Entry 8SJB (X-ray diffraction, 1.74 A resolution); this record covers chains A and B of the 4 polymer chains in the assembly.

== Chain A (and B) ==
Protein: Protein S100-A8
Organism: Homo sapiens
Notes: chain B of this document is another copy of the same molecule, construct and numbering; everything in this record applies to it too
UniProt: P05109 (S10A8_HUMAN); residues 1-88 here = UniProt positions 1-88
Amino-acid sequence (88 residues; row label = number of the first residue in the row):
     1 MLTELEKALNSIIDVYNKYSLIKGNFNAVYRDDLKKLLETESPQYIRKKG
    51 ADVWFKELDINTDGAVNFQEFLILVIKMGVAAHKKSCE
Differences from the reference sequence: engineered mutation N17 (His in P05109), N27 (His in P05109), S42 (Cys in P05109), C87 (His in P05109)
Ion coordination: Ca2+ site 1: S20, K23, N25, A28; Ca2+ site 2: D59, N61, D63, A65, E70; Zn2+: H83, C87 (shared with 2 residues of chain C)
Small-molecule neighbours: nonaethylene glycol (2PE): I60, Q69, L72, I73, I76
UniProt features mapped onto this chain:
  - binding site (Ca(2+)): D33, D59, N61, D63, E70
  - binding site (Zn(2+)): H83

== How chain A and chain B interact ==
Pairs across the interface (11; chain A residue first):
  I60(A) with I76(B); K77(B), hydrogen bond (backbone-side chain)
  N61(A) with I76(B); V80(B)
  T62(A) with V80(B)
  Q69(A) with Q69(B), hydrogen bond
  I76(A) with I60(B); N61(B)
  K77(A) with I60(B)
  V80(A) with N61(B); T62(B)
Also at the interface, not in a pair above, chain A (9 interface residues in all): D59, I73
Also at the interface, not in a pair above, chain B (8 interface residues in all): I73

== Overview ==
The interface between chain A and chain B involves 9 residues on one side and 8 on the other; the contacts
include 2 hydrogen bonds. Polar pairs include I60(A)-K77(B) and Q69(A)-Q69(B). Ligands of chain A:
nonaethylene glycol.
Both chains are Protein S100-A8 (Homo sapiens). Entry 8SJB (Crystal structure of Zn2+ bound calprotectin
variant H87C) was determined by X-ray diffraction.
